Entry 7MSM (electron microscopy, 2.79 A resolution); this record covers chains a and p of the 55 polymer chains in the assembly.

Chain a:
Molecule: 16S rRNA
From: Mycobacterium tuberculosis H37Rv
Sequence (1537 nucleotides; row label = number of the first residue in the row):
     1 UUUUGUUUGG AGAGUUUGAU CCUGGCUCAG GACGAACGCU GGCGGCGUGC UUAACACAUG
    61 CAAGUCGAAC GGAAAGGUCU CUUCGGAGAU ACUCGAGUGG CGAACGGGUG AGUAACACGU
   121 GGGUGAUCUG CCCUGCACUU CGGGAUAAGC CUGGGAAACU GGGUCUAAUA CCGGAUAGGA
   181 CCACGGGAUG CAUGUCUUGU GGUGGAAAGC GCUUUAGCGG UGUGGGAUGA GCCCGCGGCC
   241 UAUCAGCUUG UUGGUGGGGU GACGGCCUAC CAAGGCGACG ACGGGUAGCC GGCCUGAGAG
   301 GGUGUCCGGC CACACUGGGA CUGAGAUACG GCCCAGACUC CUACGGGAGG CAGCAGUGGG
   361 GAAUAUUGCA CAAUGGGCGC AAGCCUGAUG CAGCGACGCC GCGUGGGGGA UGACGGCCUU
   421 CGGGUUGUAA ACCUCUUUCA CCAUCGACGA AGGUCCGGGU UCUCUCGGAU UGACGGUAGG
   481 UGGAGAAGAA GCACCGGCCA ACUACGUGCC AGCAGCCXCG GUAAUACGUA GGGUGCGAGC
   541 GUUGUCCGGA AUUACUGGGC GUAAAGAGCU CGUAGGUGGU UUGUCGCGUU GUUCGUGAAA
   601 UCUCACGGCU UAACUGUGAG CGUGCGGGCG AUACGGGCAG ACUAGAGUAC UGCAGGGGAG
   661 ACUGGAAUUC CUGGUGUAGC GGUGGAAUGC GCAGAUAUCA GGAGGAACAC CGGUGGCGAA
   721 GGCGGGUCUC UGGGCAGUAA CUGACGCUGA GGAGCGAAAG CGUGGGGAGC GAACAGGAUU
   781 AGAUACCCUG GUAGUCCACG CCGUAAACGG UGGGUACUAG GUGUGGGUUU CCUUCCUUGG
   841 GAUCCGUGCC GUAGCUAACG CAUUAAGUAC CCCGCCUGGG GAGUACGGCC GCAAGGCUAA
   901 AACUCAAAGG AAUUGACGGG GGCCCGCACA AGCGGCGGAG CAUGUGGAUU AAUUCGAUGX
   961 AACGCGAAGA ACCUUACCUG GGUUUGACAU GCACAGGACG CGUCUAGAGA UAGGCGUUCC
  1021 CUUGUGGCCU GUGUGCAGGU GGUGCAUGGC UGUCGUCAGC UCGUGUCGUG AGAUGUUGGG
  1081 UUAAGUCCCG CAACGAGCGC AACCCUUGUC UCAUGUUGCC AGCACGUAAU GGUGGGGACU
  1141 CGUGAGAGAC UGCCGGGGUC AACUCGGAGG AAGGUGGGGA UGACGUCAAG UCAUCAUGCC
  1201 CCUUAUGUCC AGGGCUUCAC ACAUGCUACA AUGGCCGGUA CAAAGGGCUG CGAUGCCGCG
  1261 AGGUUAAGCG AAUCCUUAAA AGCCGGUCUC AGUUCGGAUC GGGGUCUGCA ACUCGACCCC
  1321 GUGAAGUCGG AGUCGCUAGU AAUCGCAGAU CAGCAACGCU GCGGUGAAUA CGUUCCCGGG
  1381 CCUUGUACAC ACCGCCCGUC ACGUCAUGAA AGUCGGUAAC ACCCGAAGCC AGUGGCCUAA
  1441 CCCUCGGGAG GGAGCUGUCG AAGGUGGGAU CGGCGAUUGG GACGAAGUCG UAACAAGGUA
  1501 GCCGUACCGG AAGGUGCGGC UGGAUCACCU CCUUUCU
Disordered / not traced: 1-7, 1527-1537
Modified residues: G7M (N7-methyl-guanosine-5'-monophosphate) at position 518, 2MG (2N-methylguanosine-5'-monophosphate) at position 959, 5MC (5-methylcytidine-5'-monophosphate) at position 960, 4OC (4n,o2'-methylcytidine-5'-monophosphate) at position 1395, UR3 (3-methyluridine-5'-monophoshate) at position 1491, MA6 (6N-dimethyladenosine-5'-monophoshate) at position 1511, MA6 (6N-dimethyladenosine-5'-monophoshate) at position 1512
Metal / ion sites: Mg2+ site 1: U15, G24; Mg2+ site 2 near G24 (its only coordinating residue here); Mg2+ site 3: U51, G110; Mg2+ site 4 near A56 (its only coordinating residue here); Mg2+ site 5 near G95 (its only coordinating residue here); Mg2+ site 6 near G100 (its only coordinating residue here); Mg2+ site 7 near A104 (its only coordinating residue here); Mg2+ site 8 near C105 (its only coordinating residue here); Mg2+ site 9: A111, G112, G288; Mg2+ site 10 near A167 (its only coordinating residue here); Mg2+ site 11: G173, A207; Mg2+ site 12 near G205 (its only coordinating residue here); 60 more Mg2+ sites not listed

Chain p:
Molecule: 30S ribosomal protein S16
From: Mycobacterium tuberculosis (strain ATCC 25618 / H37Rv)
UniProtKB: P9WH53 (RS16_MYCTU); numbering as in UniProt (aligned over 1-162)
Sequence (162 residues; row label = number of the first residue in the row):
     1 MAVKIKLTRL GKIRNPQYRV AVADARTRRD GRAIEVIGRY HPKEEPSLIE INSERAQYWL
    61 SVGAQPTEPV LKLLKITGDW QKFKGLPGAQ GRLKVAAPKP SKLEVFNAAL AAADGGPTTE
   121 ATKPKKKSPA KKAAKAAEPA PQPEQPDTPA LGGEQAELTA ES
Disordered / not traced: 1, 115-162

Chain a / chain p interface:
Contacting residue pairs (91):
  C46(a) - Lys12(p)  sugar contact
  C46(a) - Ile13(p)  phosphate contact
  C46(a) - Arg14(p)  salt bridge to the phosphate
  G47(a) - Ile13(p)  phosphate contact
  C105(a) - Arg26(p)  sugar contact
  C105(a) - Thr27(p)  sugar contact
  G107(a) - Arg28(p)  salt bridge to the phosphate
  G130(a) - Arg26(p)  base contact
  C131(a) - Ala2(p)  hydrogen bond to the base
  C132(a) - Ala2(p)  sugar contact
  C132(a) - Gly63(p)  hydrogen bond to the sugar
  C132(a) - Gln65(p)  hydrogen bond to the sugar
  C133(a) - Val62(p)  sugar contact
  C133(a) - Gly63(p)  sugar contact
  G226(a) - Val62(p)  hydrogen bond to the base
  A227(a) - Val3(p)  sugar contact
  A227(a) - Trp59(p)  phosphate contact
  A227(a) - Val62(p)  sugar contact
  U228(a) - Val3(p)  sugar contact
  U228(a) - Asp24(p)  hydrogen bond to the sugar
  U228(a) - Ile34(p)  phosphate contact
  U228(a) - Trp59(p)  phosphate contact
  G229(a) - Asp24(p)  sugar contact
  G229(a) - Ile34(p)  phosphate contact
  G308(a) - Arg28(p)  salt bridge to the phosphate
  G308(a) - Asp30(p)  phosphate contact
  G309(a) - Arg28(p)  phosphate contact
  G309(a) - Gly31(p)  phosphate contact
  G309(a) - Arg32(p)  sugar contact
  A324(a) - Arg26(p)  base contact
  G325(a) - Arg26(p)  base contact
  A373(a) - Tyr18(p)  hydrogen bond to the sugar
  U374(a) - Leu7(p)  hydrogen bond to the sugar
  U374(a) - Tyr18(p)  sugar contact
  U374(a) - Arg29(p)  hydrogen bond to the base
  U374(a) - Glu68(p)  phosphate contact
  U374(a) - Pro69(p)  phosphate contact
  G375(a) - Lys6(p)  hydrogen bond to the phosphate
  G375(a) - Leu7(p)  hydrogen bond to the phosphate
  G375(a) - Thr27(p)  sugar contact
  G375(a) - Arg29(p)  sugar contact
  G375(a) - Thr67(p)  hydrogen bond to the phosphate
  G375(a) - Pro69(p)  phosphate contact
  G376(a) - Lys4(p)  salt bridge to the phosphate
  G376(a) - Lys6(p)  salt bridge to the phosphate
  G376(a) - Ala25(p)  sugar contact
  G376(a) - Thr67(p)  phosphate contact
  U389(a) - Arg29(p)  hydrogen bond to the phosphate
  G390(a) - Arg9(p)  hydrogen bond to the phosphate
  G390(a) - Arg29(p)  salt bridge to the phosphate
  C391(a) - Arg9(p)  salt bridge to the phosphate
  C391(a) - Ile13(p)  phosphate contact
  A392(a) - Ile13(p)  phosphate contact
  A392(a) - Arg14(p)  salt bridge to the phosphate
  C448(a) - Lys43(p)  base contact
  G449(a) - Pro16(p)  sugar contact
  G449(a) - Pro42(p)  sugar contact
  G449(a) - Lys43(p)  sugar contact
  A451(a) - Pro46(p)  base contact
  A451(a) - Ser47(p)  hydrogen bond to the base
  A451(a) - Ile49(p)  base contact
  A451(a) - Ile76(p)  base contact
  A451(a) - Arg92(p)  base contact
  A451(a) - Leu93(p)  base contact
  A451(a) - Lys94(p)  hydrogen bond to the base
  G452(a) - Lys72(p)  phosphate contact
  G453(a) - Glu68(p)  phosphate contact
  G453(a) - Lys72(p)  salt bridge to the phosphate
  C462(a) - Trp80(p)  phosphate contact
  C462(a) - Leu86(p)  base contact
  U463(a) - Lys75(p)  salt bridge to the phosphate
  U463(a) - Trp80(p)  phosphate contact
  U463(a) - Gln81(p)  phosphate contact
  U463(a) - Leu86(p)  sugar contact
  C464(a) - Lys75(p)  phosphate contact
  C464(a) - Gln81(p)  phosphate contact
  C464(a) - Arg92(p)  salt bridge to the phosphate
  U465(a) - Arg92(p)  salt bridge to the phosphate
  A598(a) - Arg32(p)  base contact
  A599(a) - Arg19(p)  hydrogen bond to the sugar
  A600(a) - Arg19(p)  salt bridge to the phosphate
  C609(a) - Lys12(p)  hydrogen bond to the base
  A613(a) - Lys12(p)  base contact
  C614(a) - Lys12(p)  hydrogen bond to the base
  U615(a) - Leu10(p)  phosphate contact
  U615(a) - Lys12(p)  sugar contact
  G616(a) - Leu10(p)  phosphate contact
  G616(a) - Arg39(p)  hydrogen bond to the sugar
  G616(a) - His41(p)  sugar contact
  U617(a) - Arg19(p)  salt bridge to the phosphate
  U617(a) - Arg39(p)  sugar contact
Also at the interface, not in a pair above, chain a (48 interface residues in all): A103, A104, G106, C307, G377, G608
Also at the interface, not in a pair above, chain p (51 interface residues in all): Gly11, Gln17, Tyr58, Ser61, Val70

Overview:
The interface between chain a and chain p involves 48 residues on one side and 51 on the other; the contacts
include 19 hydrogen bonds and 14 salt bridges. Among the polar pairs are C131(a)-Ala2(p), G226(a)-Val62(p) and
U374(a)-Arg29(p).
Here chain a is 16S rRNA (Mycobacterium tuberculosis H37Rv) and chain p is 30S ribosomal protein S16
(Mycobacterium tuberculosis (strain ATCC 25618 / H37Rv)). Entry 7MSM (Mtb 70SIC in complex with MtbEttA at
Trans_R0 state) was determined by electron microscopy, deposited together with 7MSC, 7MSH, 7MSZ, 7MT2, 7MT3
and 7MT7.
